7L5C - chain A; structure by X-ray diffraction, 2.55 A resolution.

Chain A:
Molecule: Protein MEMO1
From: Homo sapiens
UniProt: Q9Y316 (MEMO1_HUMAN); residues 4-297 here = UniProt positions 4-297
Sequence (294 residues; numbered 4 to 297; the number before each row is that of its first residue):
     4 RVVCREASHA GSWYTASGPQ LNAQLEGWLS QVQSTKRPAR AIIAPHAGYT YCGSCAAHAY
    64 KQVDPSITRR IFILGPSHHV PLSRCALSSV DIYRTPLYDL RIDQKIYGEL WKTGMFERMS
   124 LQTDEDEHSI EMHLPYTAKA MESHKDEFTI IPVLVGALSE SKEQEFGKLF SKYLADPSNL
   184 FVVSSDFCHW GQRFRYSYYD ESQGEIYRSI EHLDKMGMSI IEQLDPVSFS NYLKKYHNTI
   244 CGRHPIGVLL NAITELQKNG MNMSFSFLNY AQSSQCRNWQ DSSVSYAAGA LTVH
Not modelled in the structure: 4
Bound ions: Cu+ near Cys-244 (its only coordinating residue here)
Curated features (UniProtKB/Swiss-Prot):
  - modified residue: Tyr-210 (Phosphotyrosine)
  - mutagenesis: Trp-16 (W16A: Abolishes interaction with ERBB2), His-49 (H49A: Abolishes interaction with ERBB2), Tyr-54 (Y54A: Diminishes interaction with ERBB2), His-81 (H81A: Abolishes interaction with ERBB2), His-192 (H192A: Abolishes interaction with ERBB2), Cys-244 (C244A: Abolishes interaction with ERBB2)
Reported in the primary citation:
  - Cu+ coordination: His-49, His-81, Cys-244
  - mutagenesis - H49A, C244S: abolished binding to iron
  - mutagenesis - D189N, H192A: unchanged binding to iron

Summary:
UniProt lists 6 mutagenesis sites. From the paper: H49A and C244S abolish binding to iron; Cu+ coordination by
His-49, His-81 and Cys-244; 4 substitutions were tested in all.
Chain A is Protein MEMO1 (Homo sapiens); the structure, Structure of copper bound MEMO1, was determined by
X-ray diffraction (same publication as 7M8H and 7KQ8).
